Entry 5N7N (X-ray diffraction, 2.30 A resolution); this record covers chain A.

[Chain A]
Protein: Putative cathepsin d
From: Ixodes ricinus
Reference sequence: V5HCK7 (V5HCK7_IXORI); residues 1-361 here correspond to UniProt positions 22-382 (UniProt number = residue number + 21)
Sequence (367 residues; numbered 1 to 367; the number before each row is that of its first residue):
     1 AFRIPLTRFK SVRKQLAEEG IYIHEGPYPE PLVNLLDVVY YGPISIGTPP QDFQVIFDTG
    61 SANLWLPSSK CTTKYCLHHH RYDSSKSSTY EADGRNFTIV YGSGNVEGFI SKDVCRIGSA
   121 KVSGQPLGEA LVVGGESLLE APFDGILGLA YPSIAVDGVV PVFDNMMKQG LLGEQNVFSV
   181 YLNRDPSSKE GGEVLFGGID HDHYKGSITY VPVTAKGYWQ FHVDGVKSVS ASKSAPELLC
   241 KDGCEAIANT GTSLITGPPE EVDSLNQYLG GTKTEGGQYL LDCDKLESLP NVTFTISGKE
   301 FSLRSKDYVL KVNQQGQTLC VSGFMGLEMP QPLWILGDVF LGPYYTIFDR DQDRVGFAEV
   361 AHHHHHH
Disordered / not traced: 362-367
Construct notes: conflict Val39 (Glu60 in V5HCK7), Leu182 (Arg203 in V5HCK7), Asn249 (Asp270 in V5HCK7); expression tag (362-367)
Disulfides: Cys71-Cys76, Cys240-Cys244, Cys283-Cys320

[In short]
Chain A is Putative cathepsin d (Ixodes ricinus); the structure, Crystal structure of cathepsin D zymogen from
the tick ixodes ricinus (IRCD1), was determined by X-ray diffraction together with 5N70, 5N71 and 5N7Q from
the same study.
